6ORN - chains C and G of the 12 polymer chains in the assembly; structure by electron microscopy, 4.05 A resolution (low resolution: residue-level contacts below are approximate; hydrogen-bond / salt-bridge calls are withheld).

[Chain C]
Name: RC1 variant of HIV-1 Env glycoprotein gp41
From: Human immunodeficiency virus 1
Amino-acid sequence (153 residues; each row starts with the number of its first residue):
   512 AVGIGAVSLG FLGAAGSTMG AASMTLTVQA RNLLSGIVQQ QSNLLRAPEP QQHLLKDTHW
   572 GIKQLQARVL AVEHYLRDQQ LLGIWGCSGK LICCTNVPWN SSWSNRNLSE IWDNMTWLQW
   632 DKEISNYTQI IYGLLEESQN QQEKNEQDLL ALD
Unresolved in the structure: 512-517, 547-569
Cystine bridges: Cys-598/Cys-604
Glycans and other covalent adducts: N-acetylglucosamine (NAG) linked to Asn-611, Asn-618, Asn-637

[Chain G]
Name: RC1 variant of HIV-1 Env glycoprotein gp120
From: Human immunodeficiency virus 1
Amino-acid sequence (481 residues; each row starts with the number of its first residue; note: 12 numbers in that range are skipped by the numbering (no residue carries them; nothing is unmodelled there); a row labelled like 185A-185I holds insertion residues (185A, then the next letters in order)):
    31 AENLWVTVYY GVPVWKDAET TLFCASDAKA YETEKHNVWA THACVPTDPN PQEIHLENVT
    91 EEFNMWKNNM VEQMHEDIIS LWDQSLKPCV KLTPLCVTLQ CTNYAPNLLS
   149 NMRGELKQCS FNMTTELRDK KQKVYSLFYR LDVVQIN
185A-185I ENQGNRSNN
   187 SNKEYRLINC NTSAITQACP KVSFEPIPIH YCAPAGFAIL KCKDKKFNGT GPCPSVSTVQ
   247 CTHGIKPVVS TQLLLNGSLA EEEVIIRSEN ITNNAKNILV QLNTPVQINC TRPNNNTVKS
   307 IRI
   312 GPGQAFYYFG
  321A D
   322 IIGDIRMAHC NVSKATWNET LGKVVKQLRK HFGNNTIIRF AQSSGGDLEV TTHSFNCGGE
   382 FFYCNTSGLF NSTWISN
   400 TSVQGSNSTG SNDSIVLPCR IKQIINMWQR IGQAMYAPPI QGVIRCVSNI TGLILTRDGG
   460 STNSTTETFR PGGGDMRDNW RSELYKYKVV KIEPLGVAPT RCKRRVVGRR RRRR
Unresolved in the structure: 58-65, 78-80, 185A-185I, 400-410, 506-513
Cystine bridges: Cys-54/Cys-74, Cys-119/Cys-205, Cys-126/Cys-196, Cys-131/Cys-157, Cys-218/Cys-247, Cys-228/Cys-239, Cys-296/Cys-331, Cys-378/Cys-445, Cys-385/Cys-418
Glycans and other covalent adducts: N-acetylglucosamine (NAG) linked to Asn-88, Asn-160, Asn-197, Asn-234, Asn-262, Asn-276, Asn-295, Asn-301, Asn-339, Asn-355, Asn-386, Asn-392, Asn-448; glycan linked to Asn-332
Reported in the primary citation:
  - conformationally variable residues (loop rearrangement): Leu-139 to Ser-140
  - post-translational modification sites: Asn-332

[Interface between chain C and chain G]
Pairs across the interface - 54 pairs, chain C then chain G:
  Phe-522(C) / Ile-84(G)
  Leu-523(C) / Pro-43(G)
  Ala-526(C) / Val-89(G)
  Gly-527(C) / Glu-87(G)
  Gly-527(C) / Val-89(G)
  Leu-537(C) / Gly-41(G)
  Gln-540(C) / Pro-43(G)
  Ala-541(C) / Tyr-40(G)
  Leu-544(C) / Tyr-40(G)
  Leu-544(C) / Ala-221(G)
  Leu-544(C) / Gly-222(G)
  Leu-544(C) / Ile-491(G)
  Ser-546(C) / Ala-221(G)
  Trp-571(C) / Ser-110(G)
  Gln-575(C) / Phe-53(G)
  Ala-578(C) / Thr-51(G)
  Leu-581(C) / Thr-50(G)
  Tyr-586(C) / Tyr-40(G)
  Leu-593(C) / Tyr-40(G)
  Leu-593(C) / Leu-494(G)
  Trp-596(C) / Val-38(G)
  Leu-602(C) / Val-38(G)
  Leu-602(C) / Tyr-40(G)
  Ile-603(C) / Tyr-39(G)
  Cys-604(C) / Thr-37(G)
  Cys-604(C) / Val-38(G)
  Cys-605(C) / Thr-37(G)
  Cys-605(C) / Cys-501(G)  disulfide
  Cys-605(C) / Arg-503(G)
  Thr-606(C) / Trp-35(G)
  Thr-606(C) / Val-36(G)
  Thr-606(C) / Arg-503(G)
  Asn-607(C) / Trp-35(G)
  Asn-607(C) / Lys-502(G)
  Val-608(C) / Trp-35(G)
  Val-608(C) / Val-36(G)
  Pro-609(C) / Leu-34(G)
  Pro-609(C) / Trp-35(G)
  Trp-610(C) / Leu-34(G)
  Trp-610(C) / Val-36(G)
  Trp-610(C) / Pro-498(G)
  Leu-619(C) / Arg-500(G)
  Trp-623(C) / Tyr-39(G)
  Trp-623(C) / Pro-498(G)
  Trp-628(C) / Tyr-39(G)
  Trp-628(C) / Val-42(G)
  Leu-629(C) / Pro-43(G)
  Leu-629(C) / Val-44(G)
  Leu-629(C) / Trp-45(G)
  Trp-631(C) / Val-496(G)
  Trp-631(C) / Ala-497(G)
  Trp-631(C) / Pro-498(G)
  Tyr-643(C) / Leu-494(G)
  Gln-650(C) / Arg-503(G)
Other interface residues (no listed pair), chain C (41 interface residues in all): Leu-520, Met-530, Leu-545, Ala-582, Asp-589, Gly-597, Asp-632, Ile-642, Leu-646
Other interface residues (no listed pair), chain G (39 interface residues in all): Leu-86, Asn-88, Asp-107, Leu-111, Pro-220, Thr-244, Glu-492, Pro-493, Thr-499
Inter-chain disulfides: Cys-605(C)/Cys-501(G)

[In short]
41 residues of chain C face 39 of chain G across their interface, with 1 disulfide bond. Covalently linked
N-acetylglucosamine: at Asn-611(C), Asn-618(C) and Asn-637(C). N-acetylglucosamine is covalently linked to
Asn-88(G), Asn-160(G), Asn-197(G), Asn-234(G), Asn-262(G) and Asn-276(G) and 7 more. The paper reports a
modification site at Asn-332(G); conformational variability at Leu-139(G).
Chain C is RC1 variant of HIV-1 Env glycoprotein gp41 and chain G is RC1 variant of HIV-1 Env glycoprotein
gp120, both from Human immunodeficiency virus 1; the structure, Modified BG505 SOSIP-based immunogen RC1 in
complex with the elicited V3-glycan patch bNAb 10-1074, was determined by electron microscopy (same
publication as 6ORP and 6ORQ).
